PDB entry 4GK7 | X-ray diffraction, 2.80 A resolution | chains B and C of the 34 polymer chains in the assembly

# Chain B
Name: Proteasome component Y13
Organism: Saccharomyces cerevisiae
Notes: EC 3.4.25.1
UniProt: P23638 (PSA4_YEAST); residues 4-247 here correspond to UniProt positions 2-245 (UniProt number = residue number - 2)
Sequence (244 residues; row label = number of the first residue in the row):
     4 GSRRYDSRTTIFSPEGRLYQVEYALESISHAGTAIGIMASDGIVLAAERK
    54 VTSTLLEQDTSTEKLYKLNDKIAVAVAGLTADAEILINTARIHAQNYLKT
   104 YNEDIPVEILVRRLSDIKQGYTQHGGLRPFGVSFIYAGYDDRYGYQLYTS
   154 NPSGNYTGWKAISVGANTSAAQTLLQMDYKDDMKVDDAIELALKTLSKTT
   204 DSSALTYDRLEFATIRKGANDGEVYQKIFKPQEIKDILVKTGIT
UniProt features mapped onto this chain:
  - cross-link (Glycyl lysine isopeptide (Lys-Gly)): K102 (interchain with G-Cter in ubiquitin), K201 (interchain with G-Cter in ubiquitin), K233 (interchain with G-Cter in ubiquitin)

# Chain C
Name: Proteasome component PRE6
Organism: Saccharomyces cerevisiae
Notes: EC 3.4.25.1
UniProt: P40303 (PSA7_YEAST); residues 7-247 here correspond to UniProt positions 3-243 (UniProt number = residue number - 4)
Sequence (241 residues; each row starts with the number of its first residue):
     7 GYDRALSIFSPDGHIFQVEYALEAVKRGTCAVGVKGKNCVVLGCERRSTL
    57 KLQDTRITPSKVSKIDSHVVLSFSGLNADSRILIEKARVEAQSHRLTLED
   107 PVTVEYLTRYVAGVQQRYTQSGGVRPFGVSTLIAGFDPRDDEPKLYQTEP
   157 SGIYSSWSAQTIGRNSKTVREFLEKNYDRKEPPATVEECVKLTVRSLLEV
   207 VQTGAKNIEITVVKPDSDIVALSSEEINQYVTQIEQEKQEQ
UniProt features mapped onto this chain:
  - modified residue: T64 (Phosphothreonine)

# Chain B / chain C interface
Residue-residue contacts (73):
  R6(B) - R10(C)  hydrogen bond (backbone-side chain)
  D9(B) - Y8(C)  hydrogen bond
  D9(B) - R10(C)  salt bridge
  R11(B) - R10(C)
  T13(B) - L12(C)
  T13(B) - R131(C)
  I14(B) - L12(C)  hydrophobic
  I14(B) - Q23(C)
  F15(B) - Q23(C)  hydrogen bond (backbone-side chain)
  F15(B) - Y26(C)  hydrophobic
  F15(B) - A27(C)  hydrophobic
  F15(B) - L82(C)  hydrophobic
  F15(B) - R131(C)
  F15(B) - P132(C)
  F15(B) - G134(C)
  S16(B) - Y26(C)
  P17(B) - Y26(C)  hydrophobic
  P17(B) - E29(C)
  E18(B) - E29(C)
  E18(B) - R33(C)  hydrogen bond (backbone-side chain)
  G19(B) - Y26(C)
  G19(B) - E29(C)
  G19(B) - A30(C)
  R20(B) - R33(C)
  L21(B) - R131(C)
  M41(B) - D60(C)
  M41(B) - R62(C)
  E111(B) - I63(C)
  R115(B) - R87(C)
  S118(B) - R87(C)  hydrogen bond (backbone-side chain)
  D119(B) - R87(C)  salt bridge
  Q122(B) - A84(C)
  Q122(B) - D85(C)
  Q122(B) - I88(C)
  T125(B) - R131(C)  hydrogen bond (backbone-side chain)
  Q126(B) - Y124(C)
  Q126(B) - G129(C)
  Q126(B) - V130(C)
  Q126(B) - R131(C)  hydrogen bond (backbone-backbone)
  Q126(B) - F133(C)
  H127(B) - G129(C)
  H127(B) - V130(C)
  G128(B) - Y8(C)
  G128(B) - G129(C)
  G129(B) - Y8(C)
  Y146(B) - R62(C)  hydrogen bond (backbone-side chain)
  Y146(B) - I63(C)  hydrophobic
  Y148(B) - R62(C)  hydrogen bond (backbone-side chain)
  Q149(B) - I63(C)
  L150(B) - I63(C)
  Y151(B) - I63(C)
  S156(B) - A84(C)
  G157(B) - A84(C)
  G157(B) - R87(C)  hydrogen bond (backbone-side chain)
  N158(B) - N83(C)
  N158(B) - A84(C)
  Y159(B) - P65(C)
  Y159(B) - R87(C)
  T160(B) - T64(C)
  G161(B) - Q59(C)
  G161(B) - D60(C)  hydrogen bond (backbone-backbone)
  G161(B) - T64(C)  hydrogen bond (backbone-side chain)
  W162(B) - L56(C)  hydrophobic
  W162(B) - L58(C)
  W162(B) - Q59(C)
  W162(B) - D60(C)
  K163(B) - L58(C)  hydrogen bond (backbone-backbone)
  K163(B) - Q59(C)
  A164(B) - L58(C)
  Q175(B) - L56(C)
  Q175(B) - L58(C)
  Q179(B) - K57(C)  hydrogen bond (side chain-backbone)
  Q179(B) - L58(C)
Also at the interface, not in a pair above, chain B (41 interface residues in all): L178, Y182

# In short
Chain B and chain C form an interface of 41 and 31 residues respectively; the contacts include 14 hydrogen
bonds and 2 salt bridges. Among the polar pairs are D9(B)-R10(C), D119(B)-R87(C) and R6(B)-R10(C).
Here chain B is Proteasome component Y13 and chain C is Proteasome component PRE6, both from Saccharomyces
cerevisiae. Entry 4GK7 (yeast 20S proteasome in complex with the Syringolin-Glidobactin chimera) was
determined by X-ray diffraction.
